4OGI - chain A; structure by X-ray diffraction, 1.73 A resolution.

# Chain A
Name: Bromodomain-containing protein 4
Organism: Homo sapiens
Notes: fragment: bromodomain 1
UniProtKB: O60885 (BRD4_HUMAN); residues 44-168 here = UniProt positions 44-168
Amino-acid sequence (127 residues; each row starts with the number of its first residue):
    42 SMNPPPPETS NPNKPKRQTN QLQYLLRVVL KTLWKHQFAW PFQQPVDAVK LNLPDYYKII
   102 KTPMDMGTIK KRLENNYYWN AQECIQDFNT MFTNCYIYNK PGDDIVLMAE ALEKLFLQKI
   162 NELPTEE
Construct notes: expression tag (42-43)
Small-molecule neighbours: BI-2536 (R78; 4-{[(7R)-8-cyclopentyl-7-ethyl-5-methyl-6-oxo-5,6,7,8-tetrahydropteridin-2-yl]amino}-3-methoxy-N-(1-methylpiperidin-4-yl)benzamide): W81, P82, F83, V87, L92, L94, Y97, C136, Y139, N140, I146
Swiss-Prot annotation at these positions:
  - site: N140 (Acetylated histone binding)
  - cross-link: K99 (Glycyl lysine isopeptide (Lys-Gly) (interchain with G-Cter in SUMO2))
Reported in the primary citation:
  - binding site for BI-2536: L92, L94, Y97, Y139, N140

# In short
Chain A binds BI-2536. The paper reports a binding site for BI-2536 at L92, L94 and Y97 among others.
Chain A is Bromodomain-containing protein 4 (Homo sapiens); the structure, Crystal Structure of the first
bromodomain of human BRD4 in complex with the inhibitor BI-2536, was determined by X-ray diffraction (same
publication as 4OGJ).
